Entry 9AUH (electron microscopy, 3.60 A resolution); this record covers chains D and E of the 12 polymer chains in the assembly.

[Chain D (and E)]
Name: HIV-1 BG505 DS-SOSIP glycoprotein gp41
From: Human immunodeficiency virus 1
Notes: chain E of this document is another copy of the same molecule, construct and numbering; everything in this record applies to it too
UniProtKB: Q2N0S6 (Q2N0S6_9HIV1); residues 512-664 here correspond to UniProt positions 509-661 (UniProt number = residue number - 3)
Chain sequence (153 residues; row label = number of the first residue in the row):
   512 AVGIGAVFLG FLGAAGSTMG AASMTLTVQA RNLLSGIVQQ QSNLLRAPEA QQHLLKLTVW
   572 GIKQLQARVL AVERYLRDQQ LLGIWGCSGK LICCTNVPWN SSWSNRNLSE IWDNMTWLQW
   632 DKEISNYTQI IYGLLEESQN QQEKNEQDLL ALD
Disordered / not traced: 547-568
Sequence notes: conflict Pro559 (Ile556 in Q2N0S6), Cys605 (Thr602 in Q2N0S6)
Disulfides: Cys598-Cys604
Small-molecule neighbours: N-acetylglucosamine (NAG; 2-acetamido-2-deoxy-beta-D-glucopyranose): Gly527, Ser528, Thr529

[Interface between chain D and chain E]
Pairs across the interface (30):
  Leu576(D) - Leu576(E)  hydrophobic
  Glu584(D) - Arg579(E)
  Glu584(D) - Val583(E)
  Leu587(D) - Leu545(E)
  Leu587(D) - Val583(E)  hydrophobic
  Leu587(D) - Tyr586(E)  hydrophobic
  Arg588(D) - Leu545(E)
  Arg588(D) - Ser546(E)
  Gln591(D) - Ala541(E)  hydrogen bond (side chain-backbone)
  Gln591(D) - Arg542(E)  hydrogen bond (side chain-backbone)
  Gln591(D) - Leu545(E)
  Gln591(D) - Tyr586(E)
  Gly594(D) - Gly600(E)
  Ile595(D) - Arg542(E)
  Glu647(D) - Thr538(E)
  Glu647(D) - Arg542(E)  salt bridge
  Glu648(D) - Val518(E)
  Asn651(D) - Ser534(E)
  Asn651(D) - Met535(E)  hydrogen bond (side chain-backbone)
  Asn651(D) - Thr536(E)
  Asn651(D) - Leu537(E)
  Asn651(D) - Thr538(E)
  Gln652(D) - Met535(E)
  Glu654(D) - Lys601(E)
  Glu654(D) - Leu602(E)  hydrogen bond (side chain-backbone)
  Glu654(D) - Ile603(E)  hydrogen bond (side chain-backbone)
  Lys655(D) - Ser534(E)  hydrogen bond
  Lys655(D) - Met535(E)
  Lys655(D) - Ile603(E)
  Gln658(D) - Ile603(E)
Interface residues without a listed pair, chain D (15 interface residues in all): Val580
Interface residues without a listed pair, chain E (25 interface residues in all): Val513, Gly531, Asn543, Leu544, Val580, Leu587, Cys605

[Summary]
15 residues of chain D face 25 of chain E across their interface, with 6 hydrogen bonds and 1 salt bridge.
Polar contacts include Glu647(D)-Arg542(E), Gln591(D)-Ala541(E) and Gln591(D)-Arg542(E). Bound to chain D:
N-acetylglucosamine.
Chain D and chain E are both HIV-1 BG505 DS-SOSIP glycoprotein gp41 (Human immunodeficiency virus 1); the
structure, Cryo-EM structure of CH848.d949.10.17.GS-DH270.UCA3, was determined by electron microscopy together
with 9AUG and 9AUI from the same study.
